Entry 6TIY (X-ray diffraction, 2.29 A resolution); this record covers chains B and C of the 5 polymer chains in the assembly.

# Chain B
Protein: Tubulin beta-1 chain
Organism: Drosophila melanogaster
Notes: engineered mutation(s): Y222F
UniProt: Q24560 (TBB1_DROME); residues 1-447 here = UniProt positions 1-447
Sequence (447 residues; numbered 1 to 447; the number before each row is that of its first residue):
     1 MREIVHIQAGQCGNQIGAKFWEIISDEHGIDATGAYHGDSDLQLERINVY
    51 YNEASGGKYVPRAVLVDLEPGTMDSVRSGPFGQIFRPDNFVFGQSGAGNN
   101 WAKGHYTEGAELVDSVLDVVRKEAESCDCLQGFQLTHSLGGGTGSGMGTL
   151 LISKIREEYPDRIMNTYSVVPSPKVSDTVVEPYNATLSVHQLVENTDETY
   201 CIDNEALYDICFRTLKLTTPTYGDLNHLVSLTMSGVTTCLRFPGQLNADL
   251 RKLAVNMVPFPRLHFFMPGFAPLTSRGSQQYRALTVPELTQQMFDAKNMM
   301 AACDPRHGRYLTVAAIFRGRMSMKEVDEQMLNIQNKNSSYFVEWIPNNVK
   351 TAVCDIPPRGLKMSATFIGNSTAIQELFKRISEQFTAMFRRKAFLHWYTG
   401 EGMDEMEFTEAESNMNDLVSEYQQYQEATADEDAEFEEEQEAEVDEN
Not modelled in the structure: 279-280, 433-447
Residues lining bound ligands: phosphomethylphosphonic acid guanylate ester (G2P): Ala-9, Gly-10, Gln-11, Cys-12, Gln-15, Ile-16, Asp-67, Ala-97, Gly-98, Asn-99, Ser-138, Gly-140, Gly-141, Gly-142, Thr-143, Gly-144, Val-169, Pro-171, Val-175, Ser-176, Asp-177, Glu-181, Asn-204, Leu-207, Tyr-222, Leu-225, Asn-226
UniProt features mapped onto this chain:
  - binding site (GTP): Gln-11, Glu-69, Ser-138, Gly-142, Thr-143, Gly-144, Asn-204, Asn-226
  - binding site (Mg(2+)): Glu-69
  - modified residue (Phosphoserine): Ser-40, Ser-339

# Chain C
Protein: Tubulin alpha-1 chain
Organism: Drosophila melanogaster
UniProt: P06603 (TBA1_DROME); residues 1-450 here = UniProt positions 1-450
Sequence (450 residues; numbered 1 to 450; the number before each row is that of its first residue):
     1 MRECISIHVGQAGVQIGNACWELYCLEHGIQPDGQMPSDRTVGGGDDSFN
    51 TFFSETGAGKHVPRAVFVDLEPTVVDEVRTGTYRQLFHPEQLITGKEDAA
   101 NNYARGHYTIGKEIVDLVLDRIRKLADQCTGLQGFLIFHSFGGGTGSGFT
   151 SLLMERLSVDYGKKSKLEFAIYPAPQVSTAVVEPYNSILTTHTTLEHSDC
   201 AFMVDNEAIYDICRRNLDIERPTYTNLNRLIGQIVSSITASLRFDGALNV
   251 DLTEFQTNLVPYPRIHFPLVTYAPVISAEKAYHEQLSVAEITNACFEPAN
   301 QMVKCDPRHGKYMACCMLYRGDVVPKDVNAAIATIKTKRTIQFVDWCPTG
   351 FKVGINYQPPTVVPGGDLAKVQRAVCMLSNTTAIAEAWARLDHKFDLMYA
   401 KRAFVHWYVGEGMEEGEFSEAREDLAALEKDYEEVGMDSGDGEGEGAEEY
Not modelled in the structure: 39-44, 441-450
Differences from the reference sequence: engineered mutation Arg-40 (Lys in P06603)
Residues lining bound ligands: GTP (guanosine-5'-triphosphate): Gly-10, Gln-11, Ala-12, Gln-15, Ile-16, Asp-69, Asp-98, Ala-99, Ala-100, Asn-101, Ser-140, Gly-142, Gly-143, Gly-144, Thr-145, Gly-146, Ile-171, Pro-173, Val-177, Ser-178, Thr-179, Glu-183, Asn-206, Tyr-224, Leu-227, Asn-228, Ile-231
UniProt features mapped onto this chain:
  - active site: Glu-254
  - binding site (GTP): Gln-11, Glu-71, Ser-140, Gly-144, Thr-145, Thr-179, Asn-206, Asn-228
  - binding site (Mg(2+)): Glu-71
  - site: Tyr-450 (Involved in polymerization)

# Interface between chain B and chain C
Residue-residue contacts - 53 pairs, chain B then chain C:
  Pro-70(B) with Arg-2(C)
  Gln-94(B) with Met-1(C); Arg-2(C), hydrogen bond
  Ser-95(B) with Asp-251(C)
  Gly-98(B) with Thr-253(C); Glu-254(C); Thr-257(C), hydrogen bond (backbone-side chain)
  Asn-99(B) with Glu-254(C), hydrogen bond; Asn-258(C), hydrogen bond; Lys-352(C), hydrogen bond
  Lys-103(B) with Thr-253(C)
  Pro-173(B) with Lys-336(C), hydrogen bond (backbone-side chain); Thr-349(C)
  Ser-176(B) with Thr-349(C)
  Asp-177(B) with Lys-352(C), hydrogen bond (backbone-side chain)
  Thr-178(B) with Asn-258(C), hydrogen bond
  Val-179(B) with Thr-257(C); Asn-258(C), hydrogen bond (backbone-side chain); Cys-347(C), hydrophobic; Thr-349(C)
  Thr-219(B) with Lys-326(C), hydrogen bond (backbone-side chain); Asn-329(C); Ala-330(C)
  Thr-221(B) with Lys-326(C)
  Gln-384(B) with Pro-348(C)
  Ala-387(B) with Trp-346(C)
  Met-388(B) with Trp-346(C); Pro-348(C)
  Arg-390(B) with Ser-439(C); Gly-440(C)
  Arg-391(B) with Tyr-262(C), hydrogen bond (backbone-side chain); Asp-345(C), salt bridge; Trp-346(C); Glu-434(C), hydrogen bond (side chain-backbone); Val-435(C); Met-437(C), hydrogen bond (side chain-backbone); Asp-438(C); Ser-439(C), hydrogen bond
  Lys-392(B) with Tyr-262(C)
  Ala-393(B) with Pro-261(C); Tyr-262(C); Trp-346(C), hydrophobic
  Phe-394(B) with Thr-257(C); Asn-258(C); Val-260(C); Pro-261(C), hydrogen bond (backbone-backbone)
  His-396(B) with Val-260(C); Pro-261(C); Tyr-262(C); Pro-263(C)
  Trp-397(B) with Gln-256(C), hydrogen bond (side chain-backbone); Thr-257(C); Val-260(C), hydrogen bond (side chain-backbone)
Also at the interface, not in a pair above, chain B (28 interface residues in all): Lys-174, Val-180, Pro-182, Pro-220, Leu-395
Also at the interface, not in a pair above, chain C (32 interface residues in all): Asp-199, Met-313, Gly-350, Phe-351

# In short
28 residues of chain B and 32 residues of chain C are in contact, with 17 hydrogen bonds and 1 salt bridge.
Polar contacts include Arg-391(B)/Asp-345(C), Gln-94(B)/Arg-2(C) and Gly-98(B)/Thr-257(C). Ligands of chain B:
phosphomethylphosphonic acid guanylate ester. Ligands of chain C: GTP.
Here chain B is Tubulin beta-1 chain and chain C is Tubulin alpha-1 chain, both from Drosophila melanogaster.
Entry 6TIY (Drosophila gmpcpp-tubulin) was determined by X-ray diffraction, deposited together with 6TIS, 6TIU
and 6TIZ.
